Entry 8CAI (electron microscopy, 2.08 A resolution); this record covers chains A and E of the 15 polymer chains in the assembly.

== Chain A ==
Molecule: 16S rRNA
From: Escherichia coli BW25113
Sequence (1540 nucleotides; each row starts with the number of its first residue):
     1 AAAUUGAAGAGUUUGAUCAUGGCUCAGAUUGAACGCUGGCGGCAGGCCUA
    51 ACACAUGCAAGUCGAACGGUAACAGGAAGAAGCUUGCUUCUUUGCUGACG
   101 AGUGGCGGACGGGUGAGUAAUGUCUGGGAAACUGCCUGAUGGAGGGGGAU
   151 AACUACUGGAAACGGUAGCUAAUACCGCAUAACGUCGCAAGACCAAAGAG
   201 GGGGACCUUCGGGCCUCUUGCCAUCGGAUGUGCCCAGAUGGGAUUAGCUA
   251 GUAGGUGGGGUAACGGCUCACCUAGGCGACGAUCCCUAGCUGGUCUGAGA
   301 GGAUGACCAGCCACACUGGAACUGAGACACGGUCCAGACUCCUACGGGAG
   351 GCAGCAGUGGGGAAUAUUGCACAAUGGGCGCAAGCCUGAUGCAGCCAUGC
   401 CGCGUGUAUGAAGAAGGCCUUCGGGUUGUAAAGUACUUUCAGCGGGGAGG
   451 AAGGGAGUAAAGUUAAUACCUUUGCUCAUUGACGUUACCCGCAGAAGAAG
   501 CACCGGCUAACUCCGUGCCAGCAGCCXCGGUAAUACGGAGGGUGCAAGCG
   551 UUAAUCGGAAUUACUGGGCGUAAAGCGCACGCAGGCGGUUUGUUAAGUCA
   601 GAUGUGAAAUCCCCGGGCUCAACCUGGGAACUGCAUCUGAUACUGGCAAG
   651 CUUGAGUCUCGUAGAGGGGGGUAGAAUUCCAGGUGUAGCGGUGAAAUGCG
   701 UAGAGAUCUGGAGGAAUACCGGUGGCGAAGGCGGCCCCCUGGACGAAGAC
   751 UGACGCUCAGGUGCGAAAGCGUGGGGAGCAAACAGGAUUAGAUACCCUGG
   801 UAGUCCACGCCGUAAACGAUGUCGACUUGGAGGUUGUGCCCUUGAGGCGU
   851 GGCUUCCGGAGCUAACGCGUUAAGUCGACCGCCUGGGGAGUACGGCCGCA
   901 AGGUUAAAACUCAAAUGAAUUGACGGGGGCCCGCACAAGCGGUGGAGCAU
   951 GUGGUUUAAUUCGAUGXAACGCGAAGAACCUUACCUGGUCUUGACAUCCA
  1001 CGGAAGUUUUCAGAGAUGAGAAUGUGCCUUCGGGAACCGUGAGACAGGUG
  1051 CUGCAUGGCUGUCGUCAGCUCGUGUUGUGAAAUGUUGGGUUAAGUCCCGC
  1101 AACGAGCGCAACCCUUAUCCUUUGUUGCCAGCGGUCCGGCCGGGAACUCA
  1151 AAGGAGACUGCCAGUGAUAAACUGGAGGAAGGUGGGGAUGACGUCAAGUC
  1201 AUCAUGGCCCUUACGACCAGGGCUACACACGUGCUACAAUGGCGCAUACA
  1251 AAGAGAAGCGACCUCGCGAGAGCAAGCGGACCUCAUAAAGUGCGUCGUAG
  1301 UCCGGAUUGGAGUCUGCAACUCGACUCCAUGAAGUCGGAAUCGCUAGUAA
  1351 UCGUGGAUCAGAAUGCCACGGUGAAUACGUUCCCGGGCCUUGUACACACC
  1401 GCCCGUXACACCAUGGGAGUGGGUUGCAAAAGAAGUAGGUAGCUUAACCU
  1451 UCGGGAGGGCGCUUACCACUUUGUGAUUCAUGACUGGGGUGAAGUCGUAA
  1501 CAAGGUAACCGUAGGGGAACCUGCGGUUGGAUCACCUCCU
Unresolved in the structure: 1, 77-91, 201-216, 838-849, 934-1052, 1110-1189, 1199-1204, 1209-1379, 1535-1540
Modified positions: PSU (pseudouridine-5'-monophosphate) at position 516, G7M (N7-methyl-guanosine-5'-monophosphate) at position 527, 2MG (2N-methylguanosine-5'-monophosphate) at position 966, 5MC (5-methylcytidine-5'-monophosphate) at position 967, 2MG (2N-methylguanosine-5'-monophosphate) at position 1207, 4OC (4n,o2'-methylcytidine-5'-monophosphate) at position 1402, 5MC (5-methylcytidine-5'-monophosphate) at position 1407, UR3 (3-methyluridine-5'-monophoshate) at position 1498, 2MG (2N-methylguanosine-5'-monophosphate) at position 1516, MA6 (6N-dimethyladenosine-5'-monophoshate) at position 1518, MA6 (6N-dimethyladenosine-5'-monophoshate) at position 1519
Ion coordination: K+ site 1: G11, U12, G21, G22; Mg2+ site 1 near G21 (its only coordinating residue here); Mg2+ site 2: A59, U387; K+ site 2: G61, U62, G104, G105; Mg2+ site 3 near G100 (its only coordinating residue here); K+ site 3: G107, G324, G326; Mg2+ site 4: A109, G331; Mg2+ site 5 near G111 (its only coordinating residue here); K+ site 4: G115, A116, G117, G289; Mg2+ site 6: A116, G117, G289; Mg2+ site 7: A174, C175; Mg2+ site 8: U180, A195; 22 more K+ sites not listed; 33 more Mg2+ sites not listed
Residues lining bound ligands:
  - hydrated form of streptomycin (5I0; [(2S,3S,4S,5R,6S)-2-[(2R,3R,4R,5S)-2-[(1R,2S,3R,4R,5S,6R)-2,4-bis[[azaniumylidene(azanyl)methyl]amino]-3,5,6-tris(oxidanyl)cyclohexyl]oxy-4-[bis(oxidanyl)methyl]-5-methyl-4-oxidanyl-oxolan-3-yl]oxy-6-(hydroxymethyl)-4,5-bis(oxidanyl)oxan-3-yl]-methyl-azanium): U12, U13, U14, C526, G7M_527, C912, A913, A914, A915, U1490, G1491
  - hygromycin b variant (HY0), molecule 1: C658, U659, C660, G661, U662, A663, G664, G666, U740, G741, G742, A743
  - hygromycin b variant (HY0), molecule 2: G670, G671, U672, A673, G674, A715, A716, U717, G734, C735, C736
  - hygromycin b variant (HY0), molecule 3: C1403, C1404, G1405, U1406, 5MC_1407, A1492, G1494, U1495, C1496, G1497, UR3_1498
  - spectinomycin (SCM): C1063, G1064, C1066, G1068, C1069, A1191, C1192, G1193, U1194, G1386, G1387, C1388
From the paper describing this entry:
  - K+ coordination: G1497

== Chain E ==
Molecule: Small ribosomal subunit protein uS5
From: Escherichia coli BW25113
Reference sequence: P0A7W1 (RS5_ECOLI); numbering as in UniProt (aligned over 1-167)
Sequence (167 residues; row label = number of the first residue in the row):
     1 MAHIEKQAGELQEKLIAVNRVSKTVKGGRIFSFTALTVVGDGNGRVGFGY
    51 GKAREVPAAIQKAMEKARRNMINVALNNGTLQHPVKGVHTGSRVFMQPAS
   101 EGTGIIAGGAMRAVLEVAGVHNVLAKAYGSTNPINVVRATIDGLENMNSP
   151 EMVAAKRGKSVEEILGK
Unresolved in the structure: 1-10, 165-167
Swiss-Prot annotation at these positions:
  - modified residue: Ala-2 (N-acetylalanine)
  - natural variant: Arg-20 (R20L: In strain: SPCR9), Val-21 (V21E: In strain: SPCR7), Ser-22 (S22P: In strain: SPCR13 and SPCR15), Gly-104 (G104R: In strain: N-660), Arg-112 (R112G: In strain: NEA-314; R112L: In strain: N-421 and D-1023; R112S: In strain: NEA-319), Glu-151 (E151S: In strain: B), Glu-162 to Lys-167 (sequence variant, change not given here; In strain: 0-1)
  - mutagenesis: Arg-20 to Arg-29 (No effect on mRNA unwinding ability of the ribosome)

== How chain A and chain E interact ==
Contacting residue pairs (74):
  U5(A) / Ser-100(E)  hydrogen bond to the base
  G6(A) / Ala-99(E)  base contact
  G6(A) / Ser-100(E)  hydrogen bond to the base
  G6(A) / Thr-103(E)  hydrogen bond to the base
  G6(A) / Leu-124(E)  base contact
  A7(A) / Phe-95(E)  base contact
  A7(A) / Gln-97(E)  base contact
  A7(A) / Leu-124(E)  phosphate contact
  A7(A) / Ala-125(E)  hydrogen bond to the sugar
  A7(A) / Tyr-128(E)  base contact
  A8(A) / Ile-106(E)  phosphate contact
  A8(A) / Ala-107(E)  hydrogen bond to the sugar
  A8(A) / Gly-108(E)  hydrogen bond to the sugar
  A8(A) / Arg-112(E)  base contact
  A8(A) / Ala-125(E)  sugar contact
  G9(A) / Gly-108(E)  phosphate contact
  G9(A) / Gly-109(E)  sugar contact
  G9(A) / Lys-126(E)  salt bridge to the phosphate
  G9(A) / Ala-127(E)  hydrogen bond to the phosphate
  A10(A) / Thr-131(E)  hydrogen bond to the phosphate
  G15(A) / Ser-22(E)  hydrogen bond to the sugar
  G15(A) / Thr-24(E)  base contact
  G15(A) / Arg-29(E)  hydrogen bond to the sugar
  A16(A) / Val-21(E)  sugar contact
  A16(A) / Ser-22(E)  hydrogen bond to the sugar
  U17(A) / Asn-19(E)  hydrogen bond to the phosphate
  C18(A) / Thr-90(E)  sugar contact
  C18(A) / Asn-132(E)  hydrogen bond to the phosphate
  C18(A) / Asn-135(E)  hydrogen bond to the phosphate
  A19(A) / Ser-130(E)  hydrogen bond to the phosphate
  A19(A) / Asn-132(E)  hydrogen bond to the phosphate
  A19(A) / Asn-135(E)  hydrogen bond to the phosphate
  A559(A) / Lys-126(E)  salt bridge to the phosphate
  A560(A) / Arg-93(E)  base contact
  A560(A) / Tyr-128(E)  stacking on the base
  A864(A) / Thr-90(E)  phosphate contact
  U921(A) / Lys-23(E)  sugar contact
  U921(A) / Thr-24(E)  hydrogen bond to the sugar
  G922(A) / Thr-24(E)  sugar contact
  G922(A) / Val-25(E)  hydrogen bond to the sugar
  G922(A) / Lys-26(E)  sugar contact
  A923(A) / Lys-26(E)  phosphate contact
  U1070(A) / Val-25(E)  phosphate contact
  U1070(A) / Arg-54(E)  hydrogen bond to the phosphate
  C1071(A) / Arg-54(E)  salt bridge to the phosphate
  G1072(A) / Lys-62(E)  salt bridge to the phosphate
  U1073(A) / Lys-62(E)  salt bridge to the phosphate
  G1074(A) / Arg-69(E)  salt bridge to the phosphate
  U1078(A) / His-89(E)  sugar contact
  U1078(A) / Thr-90(E)  base contact
  U1078(A) / Ile-134(E)  sugar contact
  U1078(A) / Asn-135(E)  hydrogen bond to the sugar
  U1078(A) / Arg-138(E)  hydrogen bond to the phosphate
  G1079(A) / Tyr-50(E)  hydrogen bond to the phosphate
  G1079(A) / Arg-138(E)  salt bridge to the phosphate
  A1080(A) / Val-21(E)  phosphate contact
  A1080(A) / Ser-22(E)  sugar contact
  A1080(A) / Thr-34(E)  phosphate contact
  A1080(A) / Tyr-50(E)  hydrogen bond to the phosphate
  A1080(A) / Lys-52(E)  salt bridge to the phosphate
  A1081(A) / Val-21(E)  phosphate contact
  A1081(A) / Ser-22(E)  phosphate contact
  A1081(A) / Lys-23(E)  hydrogen bond to the phosphate
  A1081(A) / Ser-32(E)  phosphate contact
  A1081(A) / Lys-52(E)  salt bridge to the phosphate
  A1082(A) / Lys-23(E)  salt bridge to the phosphate
  U1194(A) / Gly-27(E)  sugar contact
  A1396(A) / Thr-24(E)  base contact
  A1396(A) / Arg-29(E)  hydrogen bond to the phosphate
  C1397(A) / Arg-29(E)  salt bridge to the phosphate
  A1398(A) / Thr-24(E)  base contact
  A1398(A) / Val-25(E)  hydrogen bond to the base
  A1398(A) / Gly-27(E)  base contact
  A1398(A) / Gly-28(E)  base contact
Also at the interface, not in a pair above, chain A (35 interface residues in all): U20, A298, G558, G1193
Also at the interface, not in a pair above, chain E (44 interface residues in all): Arg-20, Gly-91, Gly-129

== Overview ==
35 residues of chain A face 44 of chain E across their interface, with 27 hydrogen bonds, 11 salt bridges and
1 aromatic stacking contact. Polar contacts include U5(A)/Ser-100(E), G6(A)/Ser-100(E) and G6(A)/Thr-103(E).
Bound to chain A: 3 copies of hygromycin b variant, hydrated form of streptomycin and spectinomycin. The paper
reports K+ coordination by G1497(A).
Chain A is 16S rRNA and chain E is Small ribosomal subunit protein uS5, both from Escherichia coli BW25113;
the structure, Streptomycin and Hygromycin B bound to the 30S body, was determined by electron microscopy
(same publication as 8CA7, 8CEP, 8CF1, 8CF8, 8CGI, 8CGJ, 8CGR and 8CGU).
